6E8I - chain A; structure by X-ray diffraction, 1.68 A resolution.

== Chain A ==
Name: LeSH (Llo2327)
Organism: Legionella longbeachae serogroup 1 (strain NSW150)
Reference sequence: D3HJY4 (D3HJY4_LEGLN); numbering as in UniProt (aligned over 1-167)
Chain sequence (169 residues; row label = number of the first residue in the row; numbers below 1 keep their minus sign (Gly-1 is residue -1)):
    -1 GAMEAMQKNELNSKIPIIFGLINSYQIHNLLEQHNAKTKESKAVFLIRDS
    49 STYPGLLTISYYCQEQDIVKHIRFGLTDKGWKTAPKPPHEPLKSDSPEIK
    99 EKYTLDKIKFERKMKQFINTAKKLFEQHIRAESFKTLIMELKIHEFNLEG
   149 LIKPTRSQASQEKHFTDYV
Not modelled in the structure: -1 to 10
Construct notes: expression tag (-1 to 0)
Ligand contacts: O-phosphotyrosine (PTR): Arg46, Asp47, Ser48, Ser49, Thr50, Thr56, His69, Arg71, Lys84, Pro85, Glu88
From the paper describing this entry:
  - binding site for O-phosphotyrosine: Ser48, Arg71, Pro85
  - contacts within the chain: Tyr51-Arg71
  - mutagenesis - R71L: abolished binding to pTyr peptides
  - mutagenesis - P85A (2.9-fold): decreased binding to a panel of pTyr peptides

== Overview ==
Chain A binds O-phosphotyrosine. The paper reports a binding site for O-phosphotyrosine at Ser48, Arg71 and
Pro85; R71L abolishes binding to pTyr peptides.
Chain A is LeSH (Llo2327) (Legionella longbeachae serogroup 1 (strain NSW150)); the structure, Legionella
Longbeachae LeSH (Llo2327) bound to phosphotyrosine, was determined by X-ray diffraction (same publication as
6E8H, 6E8K and 6E8M).
